5ANB - chains E and N of the 12 polymer chains in the assembly; structure by electron microscopy, 4.10 A resolution (low resolution: residue-level contacts below are approximate; hydrogen-bond / salt-bridge calls are withheld).

# Chain E
Name: 60S ribosomal protein L23
Organism: Dictyostelium discoideum
UniProt: Q54G86 (RL23_DICDI); numbering as in UniProt (aligned over 1-136)
Chain sequence (136 residues; each row starts with the number of its first residue):
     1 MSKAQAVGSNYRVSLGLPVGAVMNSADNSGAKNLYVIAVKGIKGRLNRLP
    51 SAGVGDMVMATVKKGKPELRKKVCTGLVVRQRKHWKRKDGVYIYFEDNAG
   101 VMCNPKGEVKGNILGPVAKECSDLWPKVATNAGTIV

# Chain N
Molecule: 26S ribosomal RNA
Organism: Dictyostelium discoideum
Sequence (3741 nucleotides; numbered 1 to 3741; the number before each row is that of its first residue):
     1 UCCGCCUCACCUUUGUAAGAUUACCCGCUGAACUUAAGCAUAUCAGUAAG
    51 CGGAGGAAAAGAAACUAACUAGGAUUCCGUCAGUAACGGCGAGUGAAGAC
   101 GGAAUAGCCCAAGGUUCAAACCUGGAUCUCUUCGAGGUUAGGUGAUGUGA
   151 CCUAUGGACUGAUGGAGCCCGCUGUUGUGACUGCUAAUUCCGUUUGGAAU
   201 UUCGAGUCGUAGAAGGUGAUAACCCUGUUCGCAGUAUCACAACAGUUGGA
   251 CUUUGCCAUUAGCUCCACGAGUAGGAAUGUCUGAAAUUGCAUUCUGAAUG
   301 GGUGAUAAGAUUCAUCCAAGGCUAAAUAUAUGUUAGGAGAUCGAUAGCAU
   351 ACAAGUACCGUGAGGGAAAGGUGAAAAGAACUUUGAAAAAAGGUUUAAAA
   401 GUAUUUGACACCGUUUAUGUGGAAGCGUUUACUUGGACCCCGAUUAAUGA
   451 CGUCGGUUUAGCUCUAAUUCUUAGGUGGCCAAAGUAGAGUGUUACGUGCU
   501 GAUCAAAAGGUAACGGACAUUUGAUUCAUUGGUUAUCGACGAGGAAGGUA
   551 CUCUAAAUCGGCCAGUUACUAACGGGUGAGAUCUGAUGUUUAUAAAAUGG
   601 GGGAUGAGGCUUAUCGGCUUGCUGGUGGCUCGCUCUCAAUAAUGGAUAUU
   651 GGGUUUCAUCAAGAGUGCAAAAUGGUGGCAAUUCACUAUUAGUGGUUAUU
   701 AAUUUUGUUUGCGUGGCUUGGCCUUGUCUACAGGUUAUCUUCGGAUGGCU
   751 UGUAGCUUUGUUGAACGCGUGGGCUUAAUGUUGUGAUUCUAGUAGCGUUA
   801 CCAUAUCGUUAGAGUGGGUUCAAUAAAUGUCCCGUCUUGAAACACGGAUC
   851 AAGGAGGCCGUUUUGUGUGCGAGUGUAAGAGUAAUUAAAACUCUGACGCG
   901 UAUUGAAAGAAAGAAUACUCCAAAAGAUCGUAACUACGGUUACCUUCUGU
   951 AAGGAGUGCCCGAAUCAUGAGAACUCUGUUUCGAAAGGAUUUGCGGUUGA
  1001 GCACCUAGAAUGGGACCCGAAAGGUUGUGAACUAUGCCUGAGGAAGGCGA
  1051 AGUCAGGGGAAACUCUGAUGGAGGCUUGUCGCAAUGCUGACGUGCAAAUC
  1101 GCUUGUCUAACUUGGGUAUAGGGGCGAAAGACUAAUCGAACAACCUAGUA
  1151 GCUGGUUCCUUCCGAAGUUUCCCUCAGGAUAGCUGGAGCAGUAUUCUAGU
  1201 UCCAUCUUGUAAAGACAAUGAUUAGCAGUUUCGGGGGCGUAAUGCUCUCA
  1251 GCUGAUUCUCAAACUCUGAACGGGUGGGUAUCAUUUUAAUUCACUUAAUU
  1301 GGAUUUUAAAAUUAAAUUGCACAUGUGCAAUGAAAAAUAGGAGCUCUUAG
  1351 UGGGCCAUUUUUGGUAAGCAGAACUGGCGAUGUGGGUUGAACCAAAUAUU
  1401 GGGAUAAGACGUCUAACAUUCACUAAUAGAUACCACAAAAGGUGUUAGUU
  1451 CAUUAAGACAGCAGGACGGUGGCCAUGGAAGUCGGUAUCCGCUAAGGAGU
  1501 GUGUAACAACUCACCUGCCAAAUGGACUAGCCCUGAAAAUGGAUGACGCU
  1551 AGCAGUGGAUGGUCGAUGCCCAAUCGUUAAAAGAAGUGAUAAUACUUUUA
  1601 ACGUGUAGGAAGGCGUGAAGGUAACGUAGAAGCUUGAAUGUGAAUUCGAG
  1651 UGGAGUUGUCUUUAGUGCAGAUCUUGAUGGUAGUAGCAAAUAUUCAAAAG
  1701 AAUUUACUUUGAAGGCCGAAGUGGGGAAGGGUUCCAUAACAAUGGAAUUC
  1751 ACUUAUGGGUGAGUCGAUCCUAAGGUUUGGGUUAACUCUCUCUAAUAAGG
  1801 UUACUAGGUCAUUGGAUCGAAAGUGAAGGUGGCUUUAACACUAGUGACUU
  1851 UAUAGGCCGAAAGGGAAGCGGGUUAAAAUUCCUGCACCAUCGAAUGGGAU
  1901 AUUAGGGUAACCGAUCGUAAUCCGGGACAUCAAUUGGCGGUCGAGGAAGA
  1951 GUUAUCUUUUCUUGUUAACAUUGUCUUGGGGUCCUCCGAAUCAGGUCAAC
  2001 UGGAGACGAGGAUUCAUCGCACAAUGGAAGAGCACAGUCCUUUGGAUUGG
  2051 GUCUCGCAUCCGCUAAAUGGUCCUUGAAAACCGGAUUAUGGUAUUUAAUC
  2101 CUAUUUGGUGUUCGUACCAAUAACCACAUCAGGUCUCCAAGGUGAAUAGC
  2151 CUCUGGUCAAAUGUAUUAAUGUAGAUAAGGGAAGUCGGCAAAACCGAUCU
  2201 GUAACUUCGGGAUAAGGAUUGGCUCUAAAGGCUGGUGGAGUGGACAUAUU
  2251 GGAGUUUGCUAUUUGUUUUUUACUUUUAGGAUGGGCAACUGUUUUGAAGG
  2301 UUUAAGAUGGGUGGUAAUUCUUUCCAAUGUGAGGGCUUGCUCGUUCUGCU
  2351 UUACGAUUAACAGCUAAUUUAGAACUGUGACGAUCACCGGGAAUCCAACU
  2401 GUUUAAUUAAAACAAAGCAUUGCGAUAAGCUUAAAAGCUUUUGACGCAAU
  2451 GUGAUUUCUGCCCAGUGCUCUGAAUGUCAAAGUGAAGAGAUUCAACCUAG
  2501 CACGGGUAAACGGCGGGAGUAACUAUGACUCUCUUAAGGUAGCCAAAUGC
  2551 CUCGUCAUCUAAUUAGUGACGCGCAUGAAUGGAUCAAUGAGAUUCCCACU
  2601 GUCCCUAACUACUAUACAGCGAAACCACUGCAAGGGGAACGGGCCUUGCA
  2651 AAAACAGCGGGGAAAGAAGACCCUGUUGAGCUUGACUCUAGUCUGAUAUU
  2701 GCAUAGUGACCUAAAAGGUGUAGAAUAGGUGGGAGGGGCAACCCGACGGU
  2751 GAAAUACCACCCCUUUUGGCGUUACUUUGCUAACUUGGAAUAACAGUACC
  2801 UCAUAAUUCAUUUUAUGAUGGUUUUGGUGAAUAAGCGGAUCAACCACGGG
  2851 UGAAAUCUGUGCAAAUUGGGCAACUGAUUUGUAUAGCAAAGUAGUCCCUC
  2901 UGGUCCCGUAUUAUGUCGACCAAGAACAGUUUCAGGUGGGGAGUUUGGCU
  2951 GGGGCGGCACAUUUGUUAAAAGAUAACGCAAGUGUCCAAAGGCAGGCUCA
  3001 GUGAGAACAGAAAUCUCACGUAGAGUAAAAGGGCAAAAGCCUGCUUGAUU
  3051 CUGAUUUUCAGUACUAAUCGGAACUGGGAAACCAGGGCCUAUCGAUCCUU
  3101 UAUGUGCUUAAAUCUUAACCCUAGAGGUGUCAGAAAAGUUACCACAGGGA
  3151 UAACUGGCUUGUGGCAGCCAAGCGCUCAUAGCGACGCUGCUUUUUGAUCC
  3201 UUCGAUGUCGGCUCUUCUUAUCAUUGUGAAGCAGAAUUCACAAAGUGUUG
  3251 GAUUGUUCACCCACUAACAAGGAACGUGAGCUGGGUUUAGACCGUCGUGA
  3301 GACAGGUUAGUUUUACCCUACUGUUGUCAAUUGUUUGCGUAAUAGUAGCA
  3351 UGAUUUAGUACGAGAGGAACUGUCAUGCCGGAUCACUGGUCUGUAGGUUU
  3401 AUUUGACAAAAUAGUGACCUGCCGCUACCAUCCGUUGGAUAAUGGCUGAA
  3451 CGCCUCUAAGUCAGAAUCCAUUCUAGAAACGCAAACCAAAUGCUUUAGAG
  3501 UGUGAAUGUUGUAGGUAACAUUAGGUUGUUGGUGGGGGACCACUUUCAAC
  3551 UUUAAACCAUAUGAUUAAUCGCUGUUACACUGCAGUUUCCUUCCGGUUAU
  3601 UGUGGUGGGUGGCUAAAUUCUAAUUUAUAUCCUCGUUCCGCUCAACUCUU
  3651 CGAUUGUAGACGACUAUCAAAUGAACUAGGUGCUGUAAGCUUCCGAGUAG
  3701 CGUUCAGUUACGAGGGGUUGAGGCUUUUCCAUUAGUUCUUU
Disordered / not traced: 1-1220, 1271-1355, 1603-2391, 2701-2924, 3481-3741
Construct notes: conflict C3119 (G in FR733594.)

# Chain E / chain N interface
Contacting residue pairs (75; chain E residue first):
  Lys3(E) with A3353(N)
  Ala4(E) with A3353(N); U3354(N)
  Val7(E) with A3353(N)
  Gly8(E) with A3353(N)
  Ser9(E) with A3375(N); U3376(N)
  Asn10(E) with A3375(N)
  Tyr11(E) with C3374(N); A3375(N); U3376(N)
  Arg12(E) with U3376(N); U3431(N); C3432(N)
  Val13(E) with G3377(N)
  Ser14(E) with A3430(N)
  Ile37(E) with A2561(N)
  Ala38(E) with A3263(N)
  Val39(E) with C3264(N)
  Lys40(E) with C3264(N); U3265(N)
  Gly41(E) with C3264(N); U3265(N)
  Ile42(E) with C3264(N)
  Lys43(E) with U3249(N); U3265(N); A3266(N); C3268(N); U3351(N); G3377(N)
  Gly44(E) with G3377(N); C3378(N)
  Arg45(E) with U3249(N); G3250(N); C3378(N); C3379(N)
  Leu46(E) with U3213(N); U3249(N); G3250(N)
  Asn47(E) with C2604(N); C2605(N); U3213(N); G3250(N); G3251(N)
  Arg48(E) with C2604(N); C2605(N); G3250(N); C3378(N); C3379(N)
  Leu49(E) with C2604(N)
  Pro50(E) with G3250(N)
  Met59(E) with A3263(N); C3264(N)
  Thr61(E) with A2561(N)
  Lys63(E) with U2560(N)
  Lys71(E) with C2559(N); U2560(N); A2561(N)
  Lys72(E) with A2561(N)
  Val73(E) with A2561(N); A3263(N)
  Arg82(E) with U2600(N); C2603(N)
  Lys83(E) with C2603(N)
  His84(E) with U3387(N); G3388(N); C3429(N)
  Lys86(E) with A3385(N); C3386(N); A3430(N); U3431(N)
  Lys88(E) with A3375(N)
  Tyr92(E) with C3386(N); U3387(N); A3430(N)
Other interface residues (no listed pair), chain E (39 interface residues in all): Gln5, Pro18, Val19
Other interface residues (no listed pair), chain N (41 interface residues in all): C2596, C3212, U3248, C3262, A3267, A3350, G3352, C3428

# Overview
Chain E and chain N form an interface of 39 and 41 residues respectively.
Chain E is 60S ribosomal protein L23 and chain N is 26S ribosomal RNA, both from Dictyostelium discoideum; the
structure, Mechanism of eIF6 release from the nascent 60S ribosomal subunit, was determined by electron
microscopy, deposited together with 6QKL, 5AN9 and 5ANC.
